PDB entry 5MIZ | solution NMR | chains A and B

[Chain A]
Molecule: Insulin
Source organism: Bos taurus
Reference sequence: P01317 (INS_BOVIN); residues 1-21 here correspond to UniProt positions 85-105 (UniProt number = residue number + 84)
Sequence (21 residues; numbered 1 to 21; the number before each row is that of its first residue):
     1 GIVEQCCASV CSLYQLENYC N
Disulfide bonds: C6-C11

[Chain B]
Molecule: Insulin
Source organism: Bos taurus
Reference sequence: P01317 (INS_BOVIN); residues 1-30 here correspond to UniProt positions 25-54 (UniProt number = residue number + 24)
Sequence (30 residues; row label = number of the first residue in the row):
     1 FVNQHLCGSH LVEALYLVCG ERGFFYTPKA

[Interface between chain A and chain B]
Contacting residue pairs (13):
  C6(A) with C7(B); G8(B); S9(B)
  C7(A) with C7(B), disulfide; G8(B); S9(B)
  V10(A) with S9(B)
  C11(A) with S9(B)
  N18(A) with A30(B)
  Y19(A) with Y16(B); C19(B); G20(B)
  C20(A) with C19(B), disulfide
Other interface residues (no listed pair), chain A (9 interface residues in all): Q15, L16
Other interface residues (no listed pair), chain B (10 interface residues in all): V12, E13, L15
Disulfides between the chains: C7(A)-C7(B), C20(A)-C19(B)

[Overview]
The interface between chain A and chain B involves 9 residues on one side and 10 on the other, with 2
disulfide bonds.
Chain A is Insulin and chain B is Insulin, both from Bos taurus; the structure, MD ensemble of bovine insulin,
was determined by solution NMR.
